PDB entry 5Z3G | electron microscopy, 3.65 A resolution | chains A and j of the 35 polymer chains in the assembly

Chain A:
Molecule: 25S rRNA
From: Saccharomyces cerevisiae
Sequence (3396 nucleotides; numbered 1 to 3396; the number before each row is that of its first residue):
     1 GUUUGACCUCAAAUCAGGUAGGAGUACCCGCUGAACUUAAGCAUAUCAAU
    51 AAGCGGAGGAAAAGAAACCAACCGGGAUUGCCUUAGUAACGGCGAGUGAA
   101 GCGGCAAAAGCUCAAAUUUGAAAUCUGGUACCUUCGGUGCCCGAGUUGUA
   151 AUUUGGAGAGGGCAACUUUGGGGCCGUUCCUUGUCUAUGUUCCUUGGAAC
   201 AGGACGUCAUAGAGGGUGAGAAUCCCGUGUGGCGAGGAGUGCGGUUCUUU
   251 GUAAAGUGCCUUCGAAGAGUCGAGUUGUUUGGGAAUGCAGCUCUAAGUGG
   301 GUGGUAAAUUCCAUCUAAAGCUAAAUAUUGGCGAGAGACCGAUAGCGAAC
   351 AAGUACAGUGAUGGAAAGAUGAAAAGAACUUUGAAAAGAGAGUGAAAAAG
   401 UACGUGAAAUUGUUGAAAGGGAAGGGCAUUUGAUCAGACAUGGUGUUUUG
   451 UGCCCUCUGCUCCUUGUGGGUAGGGGAAUCUCGCAUUUCACUGGGCCAGC
   501 AUCAGUUUUGGUGGCAGGAUAAAUCCAUAGGAAUGUAGCUUGCCUCGGUA
   551 AGUAUUAUAGCCUGUGGGAAUACUGCCAGCUGGGACUGAGGACUGCGACG
   601 UAAGUCAAGGAUGCUGGCAUAAUGGUUAUAUGCCGCCCGUCUUGAAACAC
   651 GGACCAAGGAGUCUAACGUCUAUGCGAGUGUUUGGGUGUAAAACCCAUAC
   701 GCGUAAUGAAAGUGAACGUAGGUUGGGGCCUCGCAAGAGGUGCACAAUCG
   751 ACCGAUCCUGAUGUCUUCGGAUGGAUUUGAGUAAGAGCAUAGCUGUUGGG
   801 ACCCGAAAGAUGGUGAACUAUGCCUGAAUAGGGUGAAGCCAGAGGAAACU
   851 CUGGUGGAGGCUCGUAGCGGUUCUGACGUGCAAAUCGAUCGUCGAAUUUG
   901 GGUAUAGGGGCGAAAGACUAAUCGAACCAUCUAGUAGCUGGUUCCUGCCG
   951 AAGUUUCCCUCAGGAUAGCAGAAGCUCGUAUCAGUUUUAUGAGGUAAAGC
  1001 GAAUGAUUAGAGGUUCCGGGGUCGAAAUGACCUUGACCUAUUCUCAAACU
  1051 UUAAAUAUGUAAGAAGUCCUUGUUACUUAAUUGAACGUGGACAUUUGAAU
  1101 GAAGAGCUUUUAGUGGGCCAUUUUUGGUAAGCAGAACUGGCGAUGCGGGA
  1151 UGAACCGAACGUAGAGUUAAGGUGCCGGAAUACACGCUCAUCAGACACCA
  1201 CAAAAGGUGUUAGUUCAUCUAGACAGCCGGACGGUGGCCAUGGAAGUCGG
  1251 AAUCCGCUAAGGAGUGUGUAACAACUCACCGGCCGAAUGAACUAGCCCUG
  1301 AAAAUGGAUGGCGCUCAAGCGUGUUACCUAUACUCUACCGUCAGGGUUGA
  1351 UAUGAUGCCCUGACGAGUAGGCAGGCGUGGAGGUCAGUGACGAAGCCUAG
  1401 ACCGUAAGGUCGGGUCGAACGGCCUCUAGUGCAGAUCUUGGUGGUAGUAG
  1451 CAAAUAUUCAAAUGAGAACUUUGAAGACUGAAGUGGGGAAAGGUUCCACG
  1501 UCAACAGCAGUUGGACGUGGGUUAGUCGAUCCUAAGAGAUGGGGAAGCUC
  1551 CGUUUCAAAGGCCUGAUUUUAUGCAGGCCACCAUCGAAAGGGAAUCCGGU
  1601 UAAGAUUCCGGAACCUGGAUAUGGAUUCUUCACGGUAACGUAACUGAAUG
  1651 UGGAGACGUCGGCGCGAGCCCUGGGAGGAGUUAUCUUUUCUUCUUAACAG
  1701 CUUAUCACCCCGGAAUUGGUUUAUCCGGAGAUGGGGUCUUAUGGCUGGAA
  1751 GAGGCCAGCACCUUUGCUGGCUCCGGUGCGCUUGUGACGGCCCGUGAAAA
  1801 UCCACAGGAAGGAAUAGUUUUCAUGCCAGGUCGUACUGAUAACCGCAGCA
  1851 GGUCUCCAAGGUGAACAGCCUCUAGUUGAUAGAAUAAUGUAGAUAAGGGA
  1901 AGUCGGCAAAAUAGAUCCGUAACUUCGGGAUAAGGAUUGGCUCUAAGGGU
  1951 CGGGUAGUGAGGGCCUUGGUCAGACGCAGCGGGCGUGCUUGUGGACUGCU
  2001 UGGUGGGGCUUGCUCUGCUAGGCGGACUACUUGCGUGCCUUGUUGUAGAC
  2051 GGCCUUGGUAGGUCUCUUGUAGACCGUCGCUUGCUACAAUUAACGAUCAA
  2101 CUUAGAACUGGUACGGACAAGGGGAAUCUGACUGUCUAAUUAAAACAUAG
  2151 CAUUGCGAUGGUCAGAAAGUGAUGUUGACGCAAUGUGAUUUCUGCCCAGU
  2201 GCUCUGAAUGUCAAAGUGAAGAAAUUCAACCAAGCGCGGGUAAACGGCGG
  2251 GAGUAACUAUGACUCUCUUAAGGUAGCCAAAUGCCUCGUCAUCUAAUUAG
  2301 UGACGCGCAUGAAUGGAUUAACGAGAUUCCCACUGUCCCUAUCUACUAUC
  2351 UAGCGAAACCACAGCCAAGGGAACGGGCUUGGCAGAAUCAGCGGGGAAAG
  2401 AAGACCCUGUUGAGCUUGACUCUAGUUUGACAUUGUGAAGAGACAUAGAG
  2451 GGUGUAGAAUAAGUGGGAGCUUCGGCGCCAGUGAAAUACCACUACCUUUA
  2501 UAGUUUCUUUACUUAUUCAAUGAAGCGGAGCUGGAAUUCAUUUUCCACGU
  2551 UCUAGCAUUCAAGGUCCCAUUCGGGGCUGAUCCGGGUUGAAGACAUUGUC
  2601 AGGUGGGGAGUUUGGCUGGGGCGGCACAUCUGUUAAACGAUAACGCAGAU
  2651 GUCCUAAGGGGGGCUCAUGGAGAACAGAAAUCUCCAGUAGAACAAAAGGG
  2701 UAAAAGCCCCCUUGAUUUUGAUUUUCAGUGUGAAUACAAACCAUGAAAGU
  2751 GUGGCCUAUCGAUCCUUUAGUCCCUCGGAAUUUGAGGCUAGAGGUGCCAG
  2801 AAAAGUUACCACAGGGAUAACUGGCUUGUGGCAGUCAAGCGUUCAUAGCG
  2851 ACAUUGCUUUUUGAUUCUUCGAUGUCGGCUCUUCCUAUCAUACCGAAGCA
  2901 GAAUUCGGUAAGCGUUGGAUUGUUCACCCACUAAUAGGGAACGUGAGCUG
  2951 GGUUUAGACCGUCGUGAGACAGGUUAGUUUUACCCUACUGAUGAAUGUUA
  3001 CCGCAAUAGUAAUUGAACUUAGUACGAGAGGAACAGUUCAUUCGGAUAAU
  3051 UGGUUUUUGCGGCUGUCUGAUCAGGCAUUGCCGCGAAGCUACCAUCCGCU
  3101 GGAUUAUGGCUGAACGCCUCUAAGUCAGAAUCCAUGCUAGAACGCGGUGA
  3151 UUUCUUUGCUCCACACAAUAUAGAUGGAUACGAAUAAGGCGUCCUUGUGG
  3201 CGUCGCUGAACCAUAGCAGGCUAGCAACGGUGCACUUGGCGGAAAGGCCU
  3251 UGGGUGCUUGCUGGCGAAUUGCAAUGUCAUUUUGCGUGGGGAUAAAUCAU
  3301 UUGUAUACGACUUAGAUGUACAACGGGGUAUUGUAAGCAGUAGAGUAGCC
  3351 UUGUUGUUACGAUCUGCUGAGAUUAAGCCUUUGUUGUCUGAUUUGU
Unresolved in the structure: 305-310, 478-481, 706-719, 759-772, 816-925, 992-1058, 1064-1096, 1128-1132, 1191-1200, 1220-1287, 1301-1309, 1452-1879, 1884-2348, 2371-2377, 2383-2996, 3152-3157, 3169-3171, 3280-3283, 3339-3365, 3396

Chain j:
Protein: 60S ribosomal protein L33-A
From: Saccharomyces cerevisiae S288c
Reference sequence: P05744 (RL33A_YEAST); numbering as in UniProt (aligned over 1-107)
Amino-acid sequence (107 residues; row label = number of the first residue in the row):
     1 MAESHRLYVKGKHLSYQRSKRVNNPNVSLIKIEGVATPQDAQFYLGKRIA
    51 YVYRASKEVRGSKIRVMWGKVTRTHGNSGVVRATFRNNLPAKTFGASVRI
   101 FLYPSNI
Unresolved in the structure: 1
Curated features (UniProtKB/Swiss-Prot):
  - modified residue: Ala-2 (N-acetylalanine)
  - cross-link: Lys-47 (Glycyl lysine isopeptide (Lys-Gly) (interchain with G-Cter in ubiquitin))

Chain A / chain j interface:
Contacting residue pairs (78; chain A residue first):
  U429(A) / Asn-87(j)  phosphate contact
  U429(A) / Asn-88(j)  hydrogen bond to the sugar
  U429(A) / Pro-90(j)  base contact
  U430(A) / Tyr-53(j)  phosphate contact
  U430(A) / Met-67(j)  sugar contact
  U430(A) / Asn-87(j)  phosphate contact
  U430(A) / Pro-90(j)  sugar contact
  U431(A) / Tyr-53(j)  hydrogen bond to the phosphate
  U431(A) / Arg-65(j)  salt bridge to the phosphate
  G432(A) / Lys-57(j)  phosphate contact
  G432(A) / Arg-65(j)  salt bridge to the phosphate
  A433(A) / Lys-57(j)  salt bridge to the phosphate
  U509(A) / Gln-42(j)  hydrogen bond to the sugar
  G583(A) / Asn-106(j)  hydrogen bond to the phosphate
  G584(A) / Leu-45(j)  sugar contact
  G584(A) / Gly-46(j)  phosphate contact
  G584(A) / Thr-72(j)  hydrogen bond to the sugar
  A585(A) / Lys-70(j)  salt bridge to the phosphate
  C586(A) / Lys-70(j)  salt bridge to the phosphate
  A622(A) / Arg-60(j)  salt bridge to the phosphate
  U631(A) / Pro-90(j)  base contact
  U631(A) / Ala-91(j)  hydrogen bond to the sugar
  G632(A) / Asn-23(j)  hydrogen bond to the base
  C633(A) / Arg-21(j)  hydrogen bond to the sugar
  C633(A) / Val-22(j)  sugar contact
  G1148(A) / Lys-20(j)  hydrogen bond to the phosphate
  G1149(A) / Lys-20(j)  salt bridge to the phosphate
  G1149(A) / Arg-21(j)  salt bridge to the phosphate
  A1150(A) / Arg-21(j)  hydrogen bond to the phosphate
  U1151(A) / Arg-21(j)  salt bridge to the phosphate
  G1166(A) / Arg-73(j)  salt bridge to the phosphate
  G1166(A) / Arg-82(j)  salt bridge to the phosphate
  U1167(A) / Arg-73(j)  salt bridge to the phosphate
  G1177(A) / Arg-18(j)  sugar contact
  G1178(A) / Arg-18(j)  sugar contact
  G1178(A) / Lys-20(j)  base contact
  G1178(A) / His-75(j)  hydrogen bond to the sugar
  A1179(A) / His-75(j)  sugar contact
  A1179(A) / Gly-76(j)  phosphate contact
  A1179(A) / Asn-77(j)  phosphate contact
  A1180(A) / Asn-77(j)  hydrogen bond to the sugar
  A1180(A) / Ser-78(j)  hydrogen bond to the phosphate
  A1326(A) / Asn-77(j)  hydrogen bond to the sugar
  C1327(A) / Gly-76(j)  hydrogen bond to the phosphate
  C1327(A) / Asn-77(j)  sugar contact
  C1328(A) / His-75(j)  salt bridge to the phosphate
  C1328(A) / Gly-76(j)  hydrogen bond to the phosphate
  U1329(A) / Gln-17(j)  phosphate contact
  U1329(A) / Ser-19(j)  sugar contact
  U1329(A) / His-75(j)  phosphate contact
  U1329(A) / Arg-82(j)  salt bridge to the phosphate
  A1330(A) / Gln-17(j)  phosphate contact
  A1330(A) / Ser-19(j)  hydrogen bond to the phosphate
  A3172(A) / Lys-92(j)  base contact
  A3172(A) / Phe-94(j)  base contact
  G3173(A) / Lys-92(j)  hydrogen bond to the base
  G3173(A) / Thr-93(j)  base contact
  G3173(A) / Phe-94(j)  base contact
  G3173(A) / Gly-95(j)  hydrogen bond to the base
  G3173(A) / Ala-96(j)  base contact
  G3173(A) / Ser-97(j)  sugar contact
  A3174(A) / Arg-54(j)  base contact
  A3174(A) / Ser-97(j)  hydrogen bond to the phosphate
  U3175(A) / Lys-10(j)  salt bridge to the phosphate
  G3176(A) / Glu-3(j)  base contact
  G3176(A) / Ser-4(j)  phosphate contact
  G3176(A) / His-5(j)  hydrogen bond to the phosphate
  G3176(A) / Arg-6(j)  salt bridge to the phosphate
  G3216(A) / Ala-2(j)  hydrogen bond to the phosphate
  A3218(A) / His-5(j)  stacking on the base
  G3219(A) / Ala-2(j)  hydrogen bond to the base
  G3219(A) / His-5(j)  hydrogen bond to the base
  A3273(A) / Tyr-103(j)  sugar contact
  A3274(A) / Trp-68(j)  hydrogen bond to the sugar
  U3275(A) / Val-66(j)  sugar contact
  G3276(A) / Arg-60(j)  base contact
  G3276(A) / Ser-62(j)  hydrogen bond to the base
  A3279(A) / Arg-54(j)  sugar contact
Interface residues without a listed pair, chain A (51 interface residues in all): A428, U434, C497, A498, G582, C634, G1164, A3213, U3214
Interface residues without a listed pair, chain j (58 interface residues in all): Tyr-8, Lys-12, Pro-25, Asn-26, Tyr-51, Ala-55, Gly-61, Val-71, Thr-74, Val-80, Arg-86, Arg-99, Phe-101

In short:
The interface between chain A and chain j involves 51 residues on one side and 58 on the other; the contacts
include 26 hydrogen bonds, 16 salt bridges and 1 aromatic stacking contact. Among the polar pairs are
G632(A)/Asn-23(j), G3173(A)/Lys-92(j) and G3173(A)/Gly-95(j).
Chain A is 25S rRNA (Saccharomyces cerevisiae) and chain j is 60S ribosomal protein L33-A (Saccharomyces
cerevisiae S288c); the structure, Cryo-EM structure of a nucleolar pre-60S ribosome (Rpf1-TAP), was determined
by electron microscopy (same publication as 5Z1G).
